Entry 1YKI (X-ray diffraction, 1.70 A resolution); this record covers chains A and B.

Chain A (and B):
Molecule: Oxygen-insensitive NAD(P)H nitroreductase
Organism: Escherichia coli
Notes: EC 1.5.1.34; chain B of this document is another copy of the same molecule, construct and numbering; everything in this record applies to it too
Reference sequence: P38489 (NFNB_ECOLI); residue numbers follow UniProt; this construct covers 1-217
Chain sequence (217 residues; each row starts with the number of its first residue):
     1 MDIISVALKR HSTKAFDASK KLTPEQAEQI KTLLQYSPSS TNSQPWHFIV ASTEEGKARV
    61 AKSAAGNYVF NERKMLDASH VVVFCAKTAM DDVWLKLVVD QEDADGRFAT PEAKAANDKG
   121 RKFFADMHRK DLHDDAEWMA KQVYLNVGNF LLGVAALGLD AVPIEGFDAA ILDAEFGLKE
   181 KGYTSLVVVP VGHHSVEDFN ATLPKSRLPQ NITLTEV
Disordered / not traced: 1 (chain B: fully traced)
Ligand contacts:
  - FMN (flavin mononucleotide), molecule 1: Arg10, His11, Ser12, Lys14, Asn71, Lys74, Tyr144, Val162, Pro163, Ile164, Glu165, Gly166, Asn200, Lys205, Arg207
  - FMN, molecule 2: Pro38, Ser39, Ser40, Thr41, Asn42, Gln142, Leu145
  - nitrofurazone (NFZ), molecule 1: Lys14, Asn67, Tyr68, Val69, Phe70, Asn71, Lys74, Glu165, Gly166
  - nitrofurazone (NFZ), molecule 2: Ser40, Thr41, Phe124

How chain A and chain B interact:
Residue-residue contacts (151):
  Asp2(A) with Gln29(B)
  Ile3(A) with Ile3(B), hydrophobic; Gly153(B); Ala156(B), hydrophobic; Leu157(B), hydrophobic
  Ile4(A) with Gln29(B); Thr32(B); Leu33(B), hydrophobic
  Leu8(A) with Thr32(B); Tyr36(B), hydrophobic
  Arg10(A) with Pro38(B)
  Gln29(A) with Asp2(B); Ile4(B)
  Lys31(A) with Gln210(B); Leu214(B); Glu216(B), salt bridge
  Thr32(A) with Ile4(B); Leu8(B)
  Leu33(A) with Ile4(B), hydrophobic
  Gln35(A) with Arg207(B), hydrogen bond (backbone-side chain); Leu208(B); Pro209(B); Gln210(B), hydrogen bond
  Tyr36(A) with Leu8(B), hydrophobic; Arg207(B), hydrogen bond (backbone-side chain)
  Ser37(A) with Arg207(B), hydrogen bond (backbone-side chain)
  Pro38(A) with Arg10(B); Leu151(B), hydrophobic; Arg207(B)
  Ser40(A) with Glu165(B), hydrogen bond
  Asn42(A) with Ser206(B), hydrogen bond (side chain-backbone); Arg207(B), hydrogen bond
  Gln44(A) with Arg207(B); Leu208(B)
  His47(A) with Ile212(B), hydrogen bond (side chain-backbone); Thr213(B), hydrogen bond (side chain-backbone); Leu214(B); Thr215(B), hydrogen bond
  Phe48(A) with Thr213(B), hydrogen bond (backbone-backbone); Leu214(B); Thr215(B), hydrogen bond (backbone-backbone)
  Ile49(A) with Thr215(B); Val217(B), hydrophobic
  Val50(A) with Leu214(B), hydrophobic; Thr215(B), hydrogen bond (backbone-backbone); Glu216(B); Val217(B), hydrogen bond (backbone-backbone)
  Ala51(A) with Val217(B)
  Ser52(A) with Val217(B), hydrogen bond (backbone-backbone)
  Thr53(A) with Val217(B), hydrogen bond (side chain-backbone)
  Gly56(A) with Val217(B)
  Asn67(A) with Phe123(B)
  Tyr68(A) with Phe123(B), hydrophobic; Met127(B), hydrogen bond
  Trp94(A) with Leu208(B), hydrophobic
  Leu97(A) with Leu208(B), hydrophobic
  Gln101(A) with Ser206(B), hydrogen bond (backbone-side chain); Arg207(B); Leu208(B); Pro209(B)
  Glu102(A) with Ser206(B), hydrogen bond (backbone-side chain)
  Asp105(A) with Pro204(B); Lys205(B); Ser206(B), hydrogen bond; Arg207(B)
  Gly106(A) with Pro204(B)
  Arg107(A) with Asn200(B), hydrogen bond; Leu203(B); Pro204(B), hydrogen bond (side chain-backbone); Ser206(B)
  Phe123(A) with Asn67(B); Tyr68(B), hydrophobic
  Phe124(A) with Glu165(B); Gly166(B)
  Met127(A) with Tyr68(B), hydrogen bond
  Glu137(A) with Glu137(B)
  Trp138(A) with Glu165(B), hydrogen bond
  Ala140(A) with Lys141(B)
  Lys141(A) with Glu137(B), salt bridge; Tyr144(B)
  Gln142(A) with Tyr144(B)
  Tyr144(A) with Lys141(B); Leu145(B)
  Leu145(A) with Tyr144(B); Val147(B), hydrophobic; Gly148(B)
  Val147(A) with Leu145(B), hydrophobic
  Gly148(A) with Leu145(B); Gly148(B); Asn149(B)
  Asn149(A) with Gly148(B); Asn149(B); Leu152(B)
  Leu151(A) with Pro38(B), hydrophobic
  Leu152(A) with Asn149(B); Gly153(B)
  Gly153(A) with Ile3(B); Leu152(B)
  Ala156(A) with Ile3(B), hydrophobic
  Leu157(A) with Ile3(B), hydrophobic
  Glu165(A) with Ser40(B), hydrogen bond; Phe124(B); Trp138(B), hydrogen bond
  Gly166(A) with Phe124(B)
  Asn200(A) with Arg107(B), hydrogen bond
  Leu203(A) with Arg107(B)
  Pro204(A) with Asp105(B); Gly106(B); Arg107(B), hydrogen bond (backbone-side chain)
  Ser206(A) with Asn42(B), hydrogen bond (backbone-side chain); Gln101(B), hydrogen bond (side chain-backbone); Glu102(B), hydrogen bond (side chain-backbone); Asp105(B), hydrogen bond; Arg107(B)
  Arg207(A) with Gln35(B), hydrogen bond (side chain-backbone); Tyr36(B), hydrogen bond (side chain-backbone); Ser37(B), hydrogen bond (side chain-backbone); Pro38(B); Asn42(B), hydrogen bond; Gln44(B); Gln101(B); Asp105(B)
  Leu208(A) with Gln35(B), hydrogen bond (backbone-side chain); Gln44(B), hydrogen bond (backbone-side chain); Trp94(B), hydrophobic; Leu97(B), hydrophobic
  Pro209(A) with Gln35(B); Gln101(B)
  Gln210(A) with Lys31(B); Gln35(B)
  Ile212(A) with His47(B), hydrogen bond (backbone-side chain); Trp94(B), hydrophobic; Leu97(B), hydrophobic
  Thr213(A) with His47(B), hydrogen bond (backbone-side chain); Phe48(B), hydrogen bond (backbone-backbone)
  Leu214(A) with Lys31(B); His47(B); Phe48(B); Val50(B), hydrophobic
  Thr215(A) with His47(B), hydrogen bond; Phe48(B), hydrogen bond (backbone-backbone); Ile49(B); Val50(B), hydrogen bond (backbone-backbone)
  Glu216(A) with Lys31(B), salt bridge; Val50(B)
  Val217(A) with Ile49(B), hydrophobic; Val50(B), hydrogen bond (backbone-backbone); Ala51(B); Ser52(B), hydrogen bond (backbone-backbone); Thr53(B), hydrogen bond (backbone-side chain); Gly56(B)
Also at the interface, not in a pair above, chain A (76 interface residues in all): Ala7, Glu28, Leu34, Thr41, Trp46, Val98, His128, Phe176, Lys205
Also at the interface, not in a pair above, chain B (75 interface residues in all): Ala7, Glu28, Leu34, Thr41, Trp46, Val98, Ala140, Gln142, Phe176

Overview:
76 residues of chain A and 75 residues of chain B are in contact; the contacts include 47 hydrogen bonds and 3
salt bridges. Polar pairs include Lys31(A)-Glu216(B), Lys141(A)-Glu137(B) and Gln35(A)-Arg207(B). Ligands of
chain A: flavin mononucleotide and nitrofurazone.
Chain A and chain B are both Oxygen-insensitive NAD(P)H nitroreductase (Escherichia coli); the structure, The
structure of E. coli nitroreductase bound with the antibiotic nitrofurazone, was determined by X-ray
diffraction together with 1YLR and 1YLU from the same study.
